4MEX - chains D and M of the 7 polymer chains in the assembly; structure by X-ray diffraction, 3.90 A resolution.

# Chain D
Protein: DNA-directed RNA polymerase subunit beta'
From: Escherichia coli
Notes: EC 2.7.7.6
UniProt: P0A8T7 (RPOC_ECOLI); residues 1-1407 here = UniProt positions 1-1407
Chain sequence (1407 residues; row label = number of the first residue in the row):
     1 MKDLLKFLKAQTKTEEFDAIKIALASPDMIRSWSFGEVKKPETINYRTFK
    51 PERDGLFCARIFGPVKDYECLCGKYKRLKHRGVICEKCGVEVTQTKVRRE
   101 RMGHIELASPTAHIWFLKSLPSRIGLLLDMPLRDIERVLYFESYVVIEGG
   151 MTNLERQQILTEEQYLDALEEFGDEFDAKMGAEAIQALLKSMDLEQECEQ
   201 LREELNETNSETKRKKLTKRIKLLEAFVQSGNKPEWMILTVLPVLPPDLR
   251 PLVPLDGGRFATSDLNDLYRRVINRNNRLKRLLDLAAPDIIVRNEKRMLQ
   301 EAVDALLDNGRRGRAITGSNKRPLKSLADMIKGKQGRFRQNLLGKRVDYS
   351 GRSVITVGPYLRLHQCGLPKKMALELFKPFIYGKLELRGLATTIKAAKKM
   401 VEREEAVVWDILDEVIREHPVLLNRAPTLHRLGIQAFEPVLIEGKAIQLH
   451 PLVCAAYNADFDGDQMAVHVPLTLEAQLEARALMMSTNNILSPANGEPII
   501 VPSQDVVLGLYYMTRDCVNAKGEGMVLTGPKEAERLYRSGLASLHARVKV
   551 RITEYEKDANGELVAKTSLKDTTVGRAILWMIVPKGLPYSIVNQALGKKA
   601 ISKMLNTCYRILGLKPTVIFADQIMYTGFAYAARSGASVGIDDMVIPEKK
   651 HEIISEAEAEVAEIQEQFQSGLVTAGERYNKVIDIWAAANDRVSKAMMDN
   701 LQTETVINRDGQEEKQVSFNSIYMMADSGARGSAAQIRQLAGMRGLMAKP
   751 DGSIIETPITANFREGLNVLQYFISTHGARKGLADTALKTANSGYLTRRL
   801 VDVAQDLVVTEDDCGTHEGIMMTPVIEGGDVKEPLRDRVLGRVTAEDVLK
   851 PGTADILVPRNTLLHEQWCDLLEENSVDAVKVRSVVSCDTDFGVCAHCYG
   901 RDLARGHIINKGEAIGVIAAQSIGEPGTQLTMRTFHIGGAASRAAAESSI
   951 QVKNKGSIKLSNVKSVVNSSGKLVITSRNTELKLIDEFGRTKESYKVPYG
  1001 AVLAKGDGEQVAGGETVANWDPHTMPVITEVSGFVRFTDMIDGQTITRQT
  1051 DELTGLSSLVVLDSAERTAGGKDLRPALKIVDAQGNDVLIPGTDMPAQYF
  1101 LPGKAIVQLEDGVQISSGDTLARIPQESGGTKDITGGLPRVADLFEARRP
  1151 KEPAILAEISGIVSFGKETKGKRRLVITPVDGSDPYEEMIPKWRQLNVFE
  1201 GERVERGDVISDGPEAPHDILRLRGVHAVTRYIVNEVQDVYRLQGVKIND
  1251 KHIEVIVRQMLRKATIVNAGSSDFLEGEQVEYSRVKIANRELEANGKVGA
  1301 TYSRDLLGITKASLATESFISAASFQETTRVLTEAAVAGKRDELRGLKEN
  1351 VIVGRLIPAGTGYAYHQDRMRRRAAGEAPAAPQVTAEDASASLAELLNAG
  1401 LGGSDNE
Unresolved in the structure: 1-8, 333-344, 933-1136, 1375-1407
Curated features (UniProtKB/Swiss-Prot):
  - binding site (Zn(2+)): Cys70, Cys72, Cys85, Cys88, Cys814, Cys888, Cys895, Cys898
  - binding site (Mg(2+)): Asp460, Asp462, Asp464
  - modified residue: Lys983 (N6-acetyllysine)
  - mutagenesis: Gln504 (Q504P: Resistant to antibiotics salinamide A and B), Asn690 (N690D: Resistant to antibiotics salinamide A and B), Met697 (M697V: Resistant to antibiotics salinamide A and B), Ala735 (A735T: Resistant to antibiotics salinamide A and B), Arg738 (R738C/H/P/S: Resistant to antibiotics salinamide A and B), Ala748 (A748E: Resistant to antibiotics salinamide A and B), Pro758 (P758S/T: Resistant to antibiotics salinamide A and B), Phe763 (F763C: Resistant to antibiotics salinamide A and B), Ser775 (S775A: Resistant to antibiotics salinamide A and B), Ala779 (A779T/V: Resistant to antibiotics salinamide A and B), Arg780 (R780C: Resistant to antibiotics salinamide A and B), Gly782 (G782A/C: Resistant to antibiotics salinamide A and B), 1 further mutagenesis entry in UniProt
Bound ions: Zn2+ site 1: Cys70, Cys72, Cys85, Cys88; Mg2+: Asp460, Asp462, Asp464; Zn2+ site 2: Cys814, Cys888, Cys895, Cys898
From the paper describing this entry:
  - binding site for Salinamide A (chain M): Arg738, Ala779, Gly782

# Chain M
Protein: Salinamide A
Chain sequence (9 residues; each row starts with the number of its first residue):
     1 XTXXFXSGX
Modified residues: 28H ((2R,3R)-3-hydroxy-2,4-dimethylpentanoic acid) at position 1, 28J (D-alloisoleucine) at position 3, D4P ((2S)-amino(4-hydroxyphenyl)acetic acid) at position 4, 2TL (D-allothreonine) at position 6, 28K ((2E)-3-{(2S)-2-[(1R)-1-hydroxyethyl]oxiran-2-yl}prop-2-enoic acid) at position 9; Phe5 (n-methylphenylalanine; MEA)
Covalent attachments: covalent link Thr2-Ser7; covalent link D4P_4-28K_9

# Interface between chain D and chain M
Residue-residue contacts (24):
  Asn690(D) - 28H_1(M)
  Ala735(D) - 28J_3(M)
  Arg738(D) - 28H_1(M)
  Gln739(D) - 28H_1(M)
  Gln739(D) - Thr2(M)  hydrogen bond (side chain-backbone)
  Gln739(D) - 28J_3(M)
  Arg744(D) - 28H_1(M)
  Arg744(D) - Thr2(M)  hydrogen bond (side chain-backbone)
  Arg744(D) - Gly8(M)
  Gly745(D) - 28H_1(M)
  Leu746(D) - 28H_1(M)
  Leu746(D) - Thr2(M)
  Leu746(D) - 2TL_6(M)
  Met747(D) - Thr2(M)
  Met747(D) - 2TL_6(M)
  Ala748(D) - 2TL_6(M)  hydrogen bond (backbone-backbone)
  Ser775(D) - Ser7(M)  hydrogen bond (side chain-backbone)
  Gly778(D) - Phe5(M)
  Gly778(D) - Ser7(M)
  Ala779(D) - Ser7(M)
  Ala779(D) - Gly8(M)  hydrogen bond (backbone-backbone)
  Lys781(D) - Phe5(M)
  Gly782(D) - Phe5(M)
  Asp785(D) - Phe5(M)
Other interface residues (no listed pair), chain M (8 interface residues in all): D4P_4

# In short
Chain D and chain M form an interface of 15 and 8 residues respectively, with 5 hydrogen bonds. Among the
polar pairs are Gln739(D)-Thr2(M), Arg744(D)-Thr2(M) and Ser775(D)-Ser7(M). From the paper: a binding site for
Salinamide A (chain M) at Arg738(D), Ala779(D) and Gly782(D).
Here chain D is DNA-directed RNA polymerase subunit beta' (Escherichia coli) and chain M is Salinamide A.
Entry 4MEX (Crystal structure of Escherichia coli RNA polymerase in complex with salinamide A) was determined
by X-ray diffraction together with 4MEY from the same study.
